8AV3 - chains A and B; structure by X-ray diffraction, 1.80 A resolution.

== Chain A ==
Molecule: 14-3-3 protein sigma
Organism: Homo sapiens
UniProtKB: P31947 (1433S_HUMAN); residues 1-231 here = UniProt positions 1-231
Chain sequence (236 residues; numbered -4 to 231; the number before each row is that of its first residue; numbers below 1 keep their minus sign (Gly-4 is residue -4)):
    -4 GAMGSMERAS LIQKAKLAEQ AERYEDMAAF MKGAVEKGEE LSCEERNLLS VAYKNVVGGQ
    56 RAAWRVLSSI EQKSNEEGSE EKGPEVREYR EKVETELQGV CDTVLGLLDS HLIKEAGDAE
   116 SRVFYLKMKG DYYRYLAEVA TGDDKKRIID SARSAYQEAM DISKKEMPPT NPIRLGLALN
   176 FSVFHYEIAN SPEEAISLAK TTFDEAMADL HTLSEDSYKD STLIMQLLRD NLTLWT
Construct notes: expression tag (-4 to 0)
Covalent attachments: compound O3T linked to Cys38
Bound ions: Mg2+ site 1 near Glu2 (its only coordinating residue here); Mg2+ site 2 near Ser37 (its only coordinating residue here); Mg2+ site 3 near Glu89 (its only coordinating residue here)
Small-molecule neighbours: O3T (2-chloranyl-N-[[1-[1-(4-chloranylphenoxy)-4,4-bis(fluoranyl)cyclohexyl]carbonylpiperidin-4-yl]methyl]ethanamide): Arg41, Asn42, Phe119, Lys122, Pro167, Ile168, Gly171, Asp215, Leu218, Ile219, Leu222
Curated features (UniProtKB/Swiss-Prot):
  - site (Interaction with phosphoserine on interacting protein): Arg56, Arg129
  - modified residue (Phosphoserine): Ser5, Ser74

== Chain B ==
Molecule: Estrogen receptor
UniProtKB: P03372 (ESR1_HUMAN); residue numbers follow UniProt; this construct covers 591-595
Chain sequence (5 residues; each row starts with the number of its first residue):
   591 FPATV
Modified / non-standard residues: Thr594 (phosphothreonine; TPO)
Reported in the primary citation:
  - post-translational modification sites: Thr594 (citing earlier work)

== Interface between chain A and chain B ==
Residue-residue contacts (22; chain A residue first):
  Lys49(A) with Thr594(B); Val595(B)
  Arg56(A) with Thr594(B)
  Arg60(A) with Phe591(B)
  Lys122(A) with Val595(B), hydrogen bond (side chain-backbone)
  Arg129(A) with Thr594(B)
  Tyr130(A) with Thr594(B)
  Gly171(A) with Val595(B)
  Leu174(A) with Ala593(B); Thr594(B); Val595(B), hydrophobic
  Asn175(A) with Thr594(B); Val595(B), hydrogen bond (side chain-backbone)
  Val178(A) with Pro592(B), hydrophobic; Ala593(B); Thr594(B)
  Glu182(A) with Pro592(B)
  Leu222(A) with Val595(B), hydrophobic
  Asn226(A) with Pro592(B); Ala593(B), hydrogen bond (side chain-backbone)
  Leu229(A) with Pro592(B), hydrophobic
  Trp230(A) with Pro592(B), hydrophobic
Other interface residues (no listed pair), chain A (16 interface residues in all): Asp126

== Summary ==
Chain A and chain B form an interface of 16 and 5 residues respectively, with 3 hydrogen bonds. Among the
polar pairs are Lys122(A)-Val595(B), Asn175(A)-Val595(B) and Asn226(A)-Ala593(B). Covalently linked compound
O3T: at Cys38(A). The paper reports a modification site at Thr594(B).
Chain A is 14-3-3 protein sigma (Homo sapiens) and chain B is Estrogen receptor; the structure, Small
molecular stabilizer for ERalpha and 14-3-3 (1075299), was determined by X-ray diffraction, deposited together
with 8AI0, 8ALR, 8ALT, 8ALV, 8ALW, 8AM7 and 32 further entries.
